PDB entry 5MSM | X-ray diffraction, 2.29 A resolution | chains A and B of the 3 polymer chains in the assembly

== Chain A ==
Protein: Sister chromatid cohesion protein DCC1
Organism: Saccharomyces cerevisiae S288c
UniProt: P25559 (DCC1_YEAST); residue numbers follow UniProt; this construct covers 1-380
Amino-acid sequence (380 residues; row label = number of the first residue in the row):
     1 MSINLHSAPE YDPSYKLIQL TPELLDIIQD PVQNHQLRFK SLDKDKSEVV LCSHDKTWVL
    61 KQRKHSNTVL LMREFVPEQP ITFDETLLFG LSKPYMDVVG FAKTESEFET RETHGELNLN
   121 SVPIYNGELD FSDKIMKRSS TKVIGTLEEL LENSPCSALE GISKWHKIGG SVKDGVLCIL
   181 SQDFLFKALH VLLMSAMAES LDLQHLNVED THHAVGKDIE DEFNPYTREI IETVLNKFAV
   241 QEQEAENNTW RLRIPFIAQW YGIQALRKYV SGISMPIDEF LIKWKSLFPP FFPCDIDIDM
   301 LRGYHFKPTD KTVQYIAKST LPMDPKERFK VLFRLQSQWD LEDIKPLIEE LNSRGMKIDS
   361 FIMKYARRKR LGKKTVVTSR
Disordered / not traced: 1, 32-34, 243-247
From the paper describing this entry:
  - mutagenesis - K364A, R367A, R380A: decreased binding to ssDNA
  - mutagenesis - K364A, R367A, R380A: decreased binding to dsDNA

== Chain B ==
Protein: Chromosome transmission fidelity protein 8
Organism: Saccharomyces cerevisiae S288c
UniProt: P38877 (CTF8_YEAST); residue numbers follow UniProt; this construct covers 1-133
Amino-acid sequence (133 residues; row label = number of the first residue in the row):
     1 MPSVDIDASQ WQKLTQSREK QTTVITPLGM MMLEIQGELE LPKDFASLAR RDSPNEGRFS
    61 EQDGETLIRF GSLQIDGERA TLFVGKKQRL LGKVTKLDVP MGIMHFNSKD NKVELVDVMK
   121 YKVIFKDRPL PIM
Disordered / not traced: 1

== How chain A and chain B interact ==
Contacting residue pairs (117; chain A residue first):
  Ser2(A) - Leu73(B)
  Ser2(A) - Gln74(B)
  Ile3(A) - Ser72(B)
  Ile3(A) - Leu73(B)  hydrogen bond (backbone-backbone)
  Asn4(A) - Gly71(B)
  Leu5(A) - Arg69(B)
  Leu5(A) - Phe70(B)  hydrogen bond (backbone-backbone)
  Leu5(A) - Gly71(B)  hydrogen bond (backbone-backbone)
  Leu5(A) - Leu82(B)  hydrophobic
  His6(A) - Ile68(B)
  His6(A) - Arg69(B)
  His6(A) - Phe70(B)
  Ser7(A) - Leu41(B)
  Ser7(A) - Phe45(B)
  Ser7(A) - Leu67(B)
  Ser7(A) - Ile68(B)  hydrogen bond (backbone-backbone)
  Ser7(A) - Phe70(B)
  Ala8(A) - Phe45(B)
  Ala8(A) - Glu65(B)
  Pro9(A) - Phe45(B)  hydrophobic
  Pro9(A) - Thr66(B)
  Tyr11(A) - Leu41(B)
  Asp12(A) - His105(B)  salt bridge
  Ser14(A) - Met104(B)
  Ser14(A) - His105(B)  hydrogen bond
  Ser14(A) - Phe106(B)  hydrogen bond (backbone-backbone)
  Tyr15(A) - Met104(B)
  Tyr15(A) - His105(B)
  Tyr15(A) - Val116(B)  hydrophobic
  Lys16(A) - Gly102(B)
  Lys16(A) - Ile103(B)
  Lys16(A) - Met104(B)  hydrogen bond (backbone-backbone)
  Leu17(A) - Met101(B)  hydrophobic
  Leu17(A) - Gly102(B)
  Leu17(A) - Ile103(B)  hydrophobic
  Ile18(A) - Met101(B)
  Ile18(A) - Gly102(B)  hydrogen bond (backbone-backbone)
  Ile18(A) - Met104(B)  hydrophobic
  Gln19(A) - Val99(B)
  Gln19(A) - Pro100(B)
  Gln19(A) - Met101(B)
  Leu20(A) - Val99(B)
  Leu20(A) - Pro100(B)  hydrogen bond (backbone-backbone)
  Leu20(A) - Gly102(B)
  Leu25(A) - Pro100(B)  hydrophobic
  Ile28(A) - Gln12(B)  hydrogen bond (backbone-side chain)
  Ile28(A) - Leu115(B)  hydrophobic
  Gln29(A) - Trp11(B)
  Gln29(A) - Lys120(B)
  Asp30(A) - Gln12(B)
  Pro31(A) - Gln12(B)
  His35(A) - Asp5(B)
  His35(A) - Ile6(B)
  His35(A) - Asp7(B)  salt bridge
  Leu37(A) - Asp5(B)
  Leu37(A) - Ile6(B)  hydrogen bond (backbone-backbone)
  Arg38(A) - Ser3(B)
  Arg38(A) - Val4(B)
  Arg38(A) - Asp5(B)  salt bridge
  Phe39(A) - Ser3(B)
  Phe39(A) - Val4(B)  hydrogen bond (backbone-backbone)
  Phe39(A) - Ile6(B)  hydrophobic
  Lys40(A) - Pro2(B)
  Lys40(A) - Ser3(B)
  Ser41(A) - Pro2(B)  hydrogen bond (backbone-backbone)
  Asp43(A) - Pro2(B)
  Lys44(A) - Asn111(B)
  Leu51(A) - Ile6(B)  hydrophobic
  Asn67(A) - Glu34(B)  hydrogen bond
  Asn67(A) - Ile35(B)
  Asn67(A) - Gln36(B)
  Asn67(A) - Lys126(B)
  Thr68(A) - Leu33(B)
  Thr68(A) - Glu34(B)
  Thr68(A) - Ile35(B)  hydrogen bond (backbone-backbone)
  Thr68(A) - Gly37(B)  hydrogen bond (side chain-backbone)
  Thr68(A) - Glu38(B)
  Thr68(A) - Leu39(B)
  Val69(A) - Met32(B)  hydrophobic
  Val69(A) - Leu33(B)
  Leu70(A) - Met31(B)
  Leu70(A) - Met32(B)
  Leu70(A) - Leu33(B)  hydrogen bond (backbone-backbone)
  Leu71(A) - Met31(B)
  Met72(A) - Met30(B)
  Met72(A) - Met31(B)  hydrogen bond (backbone-backbone)
  Met72(A) - Leu33(B)  hydrophobic
  Met72(A) - Phe70(B)  hydrophobic
  Arg73(A) - Gly29(B)
  Arg73(A) - Met30(B)
  Glu74(A) - Gly29(B)  hydrogen bond (backbone-backbone)
  Phe75(A) - Gln62(B)
  Phe75(A) - Leu67(B)  hydrophobic
  Val76(A) - Gln62(B)  hydrogen bond (backbone-side chain)
  Pro77(A) - Gln62(B)
  Glu78(A) - Glu61(B)
  Glu78(A) - Gln62(B)  hydrogen bond (backbone-side chain)
  Glu78(A) - Asp63(B)  hydrogen bond (side chain-backbone)
  Ile81(A) - Ser60(B)
  Ile81(A) - Arg69(B)
  Thr82(A) - Pro54(B)
  Thr82(A) - Gly57(B)
  Phe83(A) - Pro54(B)
  Phe83(A) - Asn55(B)
  Phe83(A) - Glu56(B)
  Phe83(A) - Gly57(B)
  Phe83(A) - Arg69(B)
  Asp84(A) - Asn55(B)  hydrogen bond (backbone-backbone)
  Leu87(A) - Ile132(B)  hydrophobic
  Phe89(A) - Phe83(B)
  Gly90(A) - Phe83(B)
  Leu91(A) - Gln74(B)
  Leu91(A) - Phe83(B)  hydrophobic
  Ser92(A) - Gln74(B)  hydrogen bond
  Val99(A) - Leu67(B)  hydrophobic
  Glu107(A) - Met101(B)
  Glu152(A) - Ser3(B)  hydrogen bond
Interface residues without a listed pair, chain A (62 interface residues in all): Thr21, Leu42, Gln79, Tyr95, Met96, Val98, Phe101
Interface residues without a listed pair, chain B (61 interface residues in all): Ala8, Val24, Ile25, Val113, Val118, Met133

== In short ==
Chain A and chain B form an interface of 62 and 61 residues respectively; the contacts include 25 hydrogen
bonds and 3 salt bridges. Polar contacts include Asp12(A)-His105(B), His35(A)-Asp7(B) and Arg38(A)-Asp5(B).
The paper reports that K364A, R367A and R380A of chain A reduce binding to ssDNA; K364A, R367A and R380A of
chain A reduce binding to dsDNA.
Here chain A is Sister chromatid cohesion protein DCC1 and chain B is Chromosome transmission fidelity protein
8, both from Saccharomyces cerevisiae S288c. Entry 5MSM (Structure of the Dcc1-Ctf8-Ctf18C Trimer) was
determined by X-ray diffraction together with 5MSN from the same study.
